Entry 5VJX (X-ray diffraction, 2.69 A resolution); this record covers chains b and c of the 6 polymer chains in the assembly.

== Chain b (and c) ==
Name: Circadian locomoter output cycles protein kaput
Organism: Mus musculus
Notes: EC 2.3.1.48; chain c of this document is another copy of the same molecule, construct and numbering; everything in this record applies to it too
UniProt: O08785 (CLOCK_MOUSE); residues 6-51 here correspond to UniProt positions 515-560 (UniProt number = residue number + 509)
Sequence (51 residues; row label = number of the first residue in the row):
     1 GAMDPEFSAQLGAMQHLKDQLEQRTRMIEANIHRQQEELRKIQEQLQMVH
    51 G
Not modelled in the structure: 1-3, 51 (chain c: 1-9, 48-51)
Sequence notes: expression tag (1-5); conflict Glu6 (Gln515 in O08785)
Modified / non-standard residues: Mse3 (selenomethionine); Mse14, Mse27, Mse48 (selenomethionine; parent Met)

== Chain b / chain c interface ==
Residue-residue contacts - 23 pairs, chain b then chain c:
  Lys18(b) with Leu46(c)
  Leu21(b) with Leu46(c), hydrophobic
  Glu22(b) with Leu46(c)
  Thr25(b) with Ile42(c); Gln43(c)
  Ile28(b) with Leu39(c), hydrophobic
  Glu29(b) with Leu39(c); Gln43(c), hydrogen bond
  Ile32(b) with Ile32(c), hydrophobic; Gln35(c); Gln36(c); Leu39(c), hydrophobic
  His33(b) with Gln36(c)
  Gln36(b) with Ile32(c); Gln36(c), hydrogen bond
  Leu39(b) with Ile28(c), hydrophobic; Glu29(c); Ile32(c), hydrophobic
  Gln43(b) with Glu29(c), hydrogen bond
  Leu46(b) with Lys18(c); Glu22(c)
  Val49(b) with Lys18(c)
  His50(b) with Gln15(c)
Other interface residues (no listed pair), chain b (16 interface residues in all): Gln35, Ile42
Other interface residues (no listed pair), chain c (14 interface residues in all): Leu21, Thr25

== Overview ==
Chain b and chain c form an interface of 16 and 14 residues respectively; the contacts include 3 hydrogen
bonds. Polar contacts include Glu29(b)-Gln43(c) and Gln36(b)-Gln36(c).
Chain b and chain c are both Circadian locomoter output cycles protein kaput (Mus musculus); the structure,
Crystal structure of the CLOCK Transcription Domain Exon19 in Complex with a Repressor, was determined by
X-ray diffraction (same publication as 5VJI).
